PDB entry 5S55 | X-ray diffraction, 2.30 A resolution | chains B and C of the 6 polymer chains in the assembly

# Chain B
Protein: Tubulin beta-2B chain
Organism: Bos taurus
Reference sequence: Q6B856 (TBB2B_BOVIN); the author numbering skips numbers that UniProt does not, so the offset changes along the chain: 1-42 = UniProt 1-42; 45-360 = UniProt 43-358; 369-455 = UniProt 359-445
Amino-acid sequence (445 residues; each row starts with the number of its first residue; note: 10 numbers in that range are skipped by the numbering (no residue carries them; nothing is unmodelled there)):
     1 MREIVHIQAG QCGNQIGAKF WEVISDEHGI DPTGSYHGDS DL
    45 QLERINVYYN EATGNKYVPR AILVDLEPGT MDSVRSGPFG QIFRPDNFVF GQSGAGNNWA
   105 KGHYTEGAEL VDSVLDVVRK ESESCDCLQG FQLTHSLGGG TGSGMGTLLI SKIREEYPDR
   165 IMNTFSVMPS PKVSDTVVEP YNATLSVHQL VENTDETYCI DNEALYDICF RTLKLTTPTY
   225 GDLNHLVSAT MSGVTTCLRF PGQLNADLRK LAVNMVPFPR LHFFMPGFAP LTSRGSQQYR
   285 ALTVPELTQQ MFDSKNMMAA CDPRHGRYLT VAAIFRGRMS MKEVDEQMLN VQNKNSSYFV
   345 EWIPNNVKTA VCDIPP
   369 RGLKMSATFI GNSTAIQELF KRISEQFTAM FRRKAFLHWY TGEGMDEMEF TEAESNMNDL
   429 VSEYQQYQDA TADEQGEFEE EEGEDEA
Disordered / not traced: 279-280, 438-455
Metal / ion sites: Mg2+: Q11 (together with GDP); Ca2+: E113 (shared with E284(C) of chain C)
Small-molecule neighbours:
  - GDP (guanosine-5'-diphosphate): A9, G10, Q11, C12, Q15, I16, D69, A99, N101, S140, G142, G143, G144, T145, G146, S147, V171, P173, V177, D179, E183, N206, L209, Y224, L227, N228
  - WZP (2-methyl-1-[4-(propan-2-yl)piperazin-1-yl]propan-1-one): R158, P162, D163, R164, I165, M166, E196, N197, T198, D199, R253
Swiss-Prot annotation at these positions:
  - motif: M1 to I4 (MREI motif)
  - binding site (GTP): Q11, E71, S140, G144, T145, G146, N206, N228
  - binding site (Mg(2+)): E71
  - modified residue: S40 (Phosphoserine), T57 (Phosphothreonine), K60 (N6-acetyllysine), S174 (Phosphoserine), T287 (Phosphothreonine), T292 (Phosphothreonine), R320 (Omega-N-methylarginine), E448 (5-glutamyl polyglutamate)
  - cross-link (Glycyl lysine isopeptide (Lys-Gly)): K60 (interchain with G-Cter in ubiquitin), K326 (interchain with G-Cter in ubiquitin)
From the paper describing this entry:
  - binding site for WZP: D199

# Chain C
Protein: Tubulin alpha-1B chain
Organism: Bos taurus
Reference sequence: P81947 (TBA1B_BOVIN); residues 1-451 here = UniProt positions 1-451
Amino-acid sequence (451 residues; each row starts with the number of its first residue):
     1 MRECISIHVG QAGVQIGNAC WELYCLEHGI QPDGQMPSDK TIGGGDDSFN TFFSETGAGK
    61 HVPRAVFVDL EPTVIDEVRT GTYRQLFHPE QLITGKEDAA NNYARGHYTI GKEIIDLVLD
   121 RIRKLADQCT GLQGFLVFHS FGGGTGSGFT SLLMERLSVD YGKKSKLEFS IYPAPQVSTA
   181 VVEPYNSILT THTTLEHSDC AFMVDNEAIY DICRRNLDIE RPTYTNLNRL ISQIVSSITA
   241 SLRFDGALNV DLTEFQTNLV PYPRIHFPLA TYAPVISAEK AYHEQLSVAE ITNACFEPAN
   301 QMVKCDPRHG KYMACCLLYR GDVVPKDVNA AIATIKTKRS IQFVDWCPTG FKVGINYQPP
   361 TVVPGGDLAK VQRAVCMLSN TTAIAEAWAR LDHKFDLMYA KRAFVHWYVG EGMEEGEFSE
   421 AREDMAALEK DYEEVGVDSV EGEGEEEGEE Y
Disordered / not traced: 441-451
Metal / ion sites: Ca2+ site 1: D39, T41, G44, E55; Ca2+ site 2: E284 (shared with E113(B) of chain B)
Small-molecule neighbours:
  - GTP (guanosine-5'-triphosphate): G10, Q11, A12, Q15, I16, D69, D98, A99, A100, N101, S140, G142, G143, G144, T145, G146, I171, P173, V177, S178, T179, E183, N206, Y224, L227, N228, I231
  - WZP (2-methyl-1-[4-(propan-2-yl)piperazin-1-yl]propan-1-one): W407, G410, E411

# Interface between chain B and chain C
Residue-residue contacts (40; chain B residue first):
  Q96(B) - M1(C)
  Q96(B) - R2(C)
  S97(B) - R2(C)
  N101(B) - E254(C)  hydrogen bond
  D179(B) - E254(C)
  D179(B) - K352(C)  hydrogen bond (backbone-side chain)
  T180(B) - E254(C)
  T180(B) - N258(C)
  V181(B) - N258(C)  hydrogen bond (backbone-side chain)
  V181(B) - P348(C)  hydrophobic
  V182(B) - T257(C)
  T221(B) - K326(C)
  T221(B) - N329(C)
  A397(B) - W346(C)
  M398(B) - W346(C)
  R400(B) - D345(C)  salt bridge
  R400(B) - S439(C)  hydrogen bond
  R401(B) - Y262(C)  hydrogen bond (backbone-side chain)
  R401(B) - D345(C)  salt bridge
  R401(B) - W346(C)
  R401(B) - E434(C)  hydrogen bond (side chain-backbone)
  R401(B) - V435(C)
  R401(B) - V437(C)  hydrogen bond (side chain-backbone)
  R401(B) - D438(C)
  R401(B) - S439(C)  hydrogen bond
  K402(B) - Y262(C)
  A403(B) - Y262(C)
  A403(B) - W346(C)  hydrophobic
  F404(B) - T257(C)
  F404(B) - N258(C)
  F404(B) - V260(C)
  F404(B) - P261(C)  hydrogen bond (backbone-backbone)
  F404(B) - W346(C)  hydrophobic
  H406(B) - V260(C)  hydrogen bond (side chain-backbone)
  H406(B) - P261(C)
  H406(B) - Y262(C)
  H406(B) - P263(C)
  W407(B) - Q256(C)
  W407(B) - T257(C)  hydrogen bond (side chain-backbone)
  W407(B) - V260(C)
Interface residues without a listed pair, chain B (19 interface residues in all): G100, L405
Interface residues without a listed pair, chain C (23 interface residues in all): P325, C347

# In short
Chain B and chain C form an interface of 19 and 23 residues respectively; the contacts include 11 hydrogen
bonds and 2 salt bridges. Polar pairs include R400(B)-D345(C), R401(B)-D345(C) and N101(B)-E254(C). Chain B
binds GDP and compound WZP. Bound to chain C: GTP and compound WZP. The paper reports a binding site for WZP
at D199(B).
Chain B is Tubulin beta-2B chain and chain C is Tubulin alpha-1B chain, both from Bos taurus; the structure,
Tubulin-Z106307058-complex, was determined by X-ray diffraction together with 5S4L, 5S4M, 5S4N, 5S4O, 5S4P,
5S4Q and 52 further entries from the same study.
